4A12 - chains C and G of the 6 polymer chains in the assembly; structure by X-ray diffraction, 3.15 A resolution.

# Chain C
Name: Transcription factor fapr
From: Staphylococcus aureus
UniProtKB: D6UB50 (D6UB50_STAAU); residues 1-190 here = UniProt positions 1-190
Amino-acid sequence (190 residues; each row starts with the number of its first residue):
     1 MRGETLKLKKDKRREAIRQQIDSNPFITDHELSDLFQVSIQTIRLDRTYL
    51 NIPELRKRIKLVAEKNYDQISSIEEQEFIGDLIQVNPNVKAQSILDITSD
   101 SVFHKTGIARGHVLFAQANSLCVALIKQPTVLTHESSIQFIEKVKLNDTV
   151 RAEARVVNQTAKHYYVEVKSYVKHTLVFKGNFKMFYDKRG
Not modelled in the structure: 1-3
Modified positions: Mse1 (selenomethionine); Mse184 (selenomethionine; parent Met)
From the paper describing this entry:
  - binding site for Fapr promoter: Lys10, Arg13, Gln41, Arg56
  - mutagenesis - R110A: decreased growth
  - mutagenesis - G111V/L132W: abolished growth

# Chain G
Molecule: Fapr promoter
Sequence (40 nucleotides; numbered 1 to 40; the number before each row is that of its first residue):
     1 CGGAATTAAGACTAGGTACTAATAGTAGTATATAATTGGC
Differences from the reference sequence: cloning artifact (1-3, 38-40)

# How chain C and chain G interact
Pairs across the interface (11; chain C residue first):
  Lys10(C) with DA18(G), salt bridge to the phosphate; DC19(G), phosphate contact
  Arg13(C) with DC19(G), salt bridge to the phosphate
  Val38(C) with DT20(G), phosphate contact
  Ser39(C) with DT20(G), hydrogen bond to the phosphate
  Gln41(C) with DT20(G), base contact; DA21(G), base contact; DA22(G), hydrogen bond to the base
  Thr42(C) with DC19(G), sugar contact; DT20(G), hydrogen bond to the phosphate
  Leu45(C) with DT20(G), base contact
Also at the interface, not in a pair above, chain C (8 interface residues in all): Arg56
Also at the interface, not in a pair above, chain G (6 interface residues in all): DA27

# Overview
Chain C and chain G form an interface of 8 and 6 residues respectively; the contacts include 3 hydrogen bonds
and 2 salt bridges. Among the polar pairs are Gln41(C)-DA22(G), Ser39(C)-DT20(G) and Thr42(C)-DT20(G). The
paper reports a binding site for Fapr promoter at Lys10(C), Arg13(C) and Gln41(C) among others; R110A of chain
C reduces growth.
Here chain C is Transcription factor fapr (Staphylococcus aureus) and chain G is Fapr promoter. Entry 4A12
(Structure of the global transcription regulator FapR from Staphylococcus aureus in complex with DNA operator)
was determined by X-ray diffraction (same publication as 4A0X, 4A0Y and 4A0Z).
